Entry 7SZ9 (X-ray diffraction, 2.20 A resolution); this record covers chains A and C of the 4 polymer chains in the assembly.

== Chain A ==
Name: 3-oxoacyl-[acyl-carrier-protein] synthase 1
Organism: Escherichia coli (strain K12)
Notes: EC 2.3.1.41
Reference sequence: P0A953 (FABB_ECOLI); numbering as in UniProt (aligned over 2-405)
Amino-acid sequence (406 residues; numbered 0 to 405; the number before each row is that of its first residue; numbering starts at 0):
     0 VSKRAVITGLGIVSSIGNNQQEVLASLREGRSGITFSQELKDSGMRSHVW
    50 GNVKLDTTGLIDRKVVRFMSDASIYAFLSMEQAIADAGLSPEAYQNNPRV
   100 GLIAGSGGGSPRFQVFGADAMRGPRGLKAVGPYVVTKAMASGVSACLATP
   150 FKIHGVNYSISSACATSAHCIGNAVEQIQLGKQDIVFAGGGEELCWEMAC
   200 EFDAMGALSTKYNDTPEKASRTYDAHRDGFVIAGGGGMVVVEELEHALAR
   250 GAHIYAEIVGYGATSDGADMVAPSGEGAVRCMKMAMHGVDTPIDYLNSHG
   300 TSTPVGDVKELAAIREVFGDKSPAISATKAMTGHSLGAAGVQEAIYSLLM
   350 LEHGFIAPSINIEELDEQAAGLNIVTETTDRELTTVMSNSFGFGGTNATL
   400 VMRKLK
Differences from the reference sequence: expression tag (0-1)
Covalent attachments: compound DJ5 linked to Cys-163
Ion coordination: Na+: Asn-296, Ser-297, Glu-342, Ser-387, Asn-388
Small-molecule neighbours:
  - DJ5 (N~3~-{(2R)-4-[(dihydroxyphosphanyl)oxy]-2-hydroxy-3,3-dimethylbutanoyl}-N-(2-{[(9Z)-hexadec-9-enoyl]amino}ethyl)-beta-alaninamide), molecule 1: Gly-106, Gly-107, Pro-110, Ala-162, Glu-196, Met-197, Glu-200, Phe-201, Met-204, Gly-205, Ala-206, Val-270, Pro-272, His-298, Thr-300, Thr-302, His-333, Leu-335, Phe-390, Gly-391, Phe-392
  - DJ5, molecule 2: Gln-113, Val-133, Val-134, Ala-137, Met-138
Swiss-Prot annotation at these positions:
  - active site (For beta-ketoacyl synthase activity): Cys-163, His-298, His-333
  - natural variant: Ala-4 (A4T: In strain: MA-1 / fabB3), Ser-140 (S140F: In strain: K1060 / fabB5), Gly-299 (G299S: In strain: MA-1 / fabB3), Ala-329 (A329V: In strain: M5 / fabB15)
What the authors report for this chain:
  - binding site for DJ5: Cys-163, Phe-392
  - catalytic residues: Cys-163, Phe-392
  - contacts within the chain: Val-270/Phe-392
  - self-association interface (contacts with another copy of this molecule); pairs are residue here / residue on that copy: Gln-113/Glu-200 (hydrogen bond)
  - conformationally variable residues (side-chain flip): Glu-200

== Chain C ==
Name: Acyl carrier protein
Organism: Escherichia coli
Reference sequence: B7MJ81 (ACP_ECO45); residues 1-77 here correspond to UniProt positions 2-78 (UniProt number = residue number + 1)
Amino-acid sequence (77 residues; each row starts with the number of its first residue):
     1 STIEERVKKIIGEQLGVKQEEVTNNASFVEDLGADSLDTVELVMALEEEF
    51 DTEIPDEEAEKITTVQAAIDYINGHQA
Not modelled in the structure: 1-4, 76-77
Covalent attachments: compound DJ5 linked to Ser-36
Swiss-Prot annotation at these positions:
  - modified residue: Ser-36 (O-(pantetheine 4'-phosphoryl)serine)
What the authors report for this chain:
  - binding site for DJ5: Ser-36

== How chain A and chain C interact ==
Residue-residue contacts - 13 pairs, chain A then chain C:
  Arg-66(A) / Asp-35(C)
  Arg-66(A) / Asp-38(C)  salt bridge
  Lys-127(A) / Met-44(C)
  Lys-127(A) / Ile-54(C)  hydrogen bond (side chain-backbone)
  Lys-127(A) / Pro-55(C)  hydrogen bond (side chain-backbone)
  Lys-127(A) / Asp-56(C)
  Ala-128(A) / Met-44(C)  hydrophobic
  Gly-130(A) / Met-44(C)
  Pro-131(A) / Leu-37(C)  hydrophobic
  Pro-131(A) / Val-40(C)  hydrophobic
  Pro-131(A) / Glu-41(C)
  Tyr-132(A) / Leu-37(C)
  Tyr-132(A) / Asp-38(C)  hydrogen bond
Other interface residues (no listed pair), chain A (10 interface residues in all): Arg-62, Lys-63, Phe-67, Arg-124
Other interface residues (no listed pair), chain C (14 interface residues in all): Glu-13, Leu-15, Gly-16, Glu-47, Thr-52

== Overview ==
10 residues of chain A face 14 of chain C across their interface, with 3 hydrogen bonds and 1 salt bridge.
Polar pairs include Arg-66(A)/Asp-38(C), Lys-127(A)/Ile-54(C) and Lys-127(A)/Pro-55(C). Chain A binds compound
DJ5. From the paper: catalytic residues Cys-163(A) and Phe-392(A); a binding site for DJ5 at Cys-163(A),
Phe-392(A) and Ser-36(C).
Here chain A is 3-oxoacyl-[acyl-carrier-protein] synthase 1 (Escherichia coli (strain K12)) and chain C is
Acyl carrier protein (Escherichia coli). Entry 7SZ9 (Crosslinked Crystal Structure of Type II Fatty Acid
Synthase Ketosynthase, FabB, and C16:1-crypto Acyl Carrier Protein ...) was determined by X-ray diffraction,
deposited together with 7SQI.
